PDB entry 4GAJ | X-ray diffraction, 2.51 A resolution | chains H and P of the 3 polymer chains in the assembly

# Chain H
Molecule: Neutralizing antibody AP33 heavy chain
Organism: Mus musculus
Notes: antibody fragment or engineered binder
Chain sequence (218 residues; each row starts with the number of its first residue; a row labelled like 82A-82C holds insertion residues (82A, then the next letters in order)):
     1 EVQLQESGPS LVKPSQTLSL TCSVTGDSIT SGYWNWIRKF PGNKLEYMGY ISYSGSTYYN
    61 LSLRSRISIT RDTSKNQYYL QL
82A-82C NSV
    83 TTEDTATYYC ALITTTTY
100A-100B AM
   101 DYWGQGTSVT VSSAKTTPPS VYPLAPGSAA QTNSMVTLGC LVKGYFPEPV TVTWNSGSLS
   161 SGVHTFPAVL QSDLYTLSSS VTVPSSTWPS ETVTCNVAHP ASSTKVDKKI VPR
Disordered / not traced: 28-29, 127-132, 213
Disulfide bonds: Cys22-Cys92, Cys140-Cys195

# Chain P
Molecule: Genome polyprotein
UniProt: Q9IY15 (Q9IY15_9HEPC); residues 411-424 here correspond to UniProt positions 94-107 (UniProt number = residue number - 317)
Chain sequence (14 residues; numbered 411 to 424; the number before each row is that of its first residue):
   411 IQLINTNGSW HINR
Disordered / not traced: 411-412, 423-424

# How chain H and chain P interact
Contacting residue pairs - 11 pairs, chain H then chain P:
  Tyr33(H) with Ile414(P); Asn415(P), hydrogen bond (side chain-backbone); Trp420(P), hydrophobic
  Tyr50(H) with Asn415(P), hydrogen bond
  Tyr53(H) with Ile414(P)
  Tyr58(H) with Asn417(P); Gly418(P)
  Ile95(H) with Trp420(P), hydrophobic
  Thr97(H) with Leu413(P)
  Tyr100(H) with Leu413(P), hydrogen bond (side chain-backbone); Trp420(P), hydrophobic
Other interface residues (no listed pair), chain P (7 interface residues in all): Thr416

# Summary
The chain H/chain P interface involves 7 residues from each chain; the contacts include 3 hydrogen bonds.
Polar contacts include Tyr33(H)-Asn415(P), Tyr50(H)-Asn415(P) and Tyr100(H)-Leu413(P).
Chain H is Neutralizing antibody AP33 heavy chain (Mus musculus) and chain P is Genome polyprotein; the
structure, Structure of the broadly neutralizing antibody AP33 in complex with its HCV epitope (E2 residues
411-424), was determined by X-ray diffraction, deposited together with 4GAG and 4GAY.
